Entry 5D3M (X-ray diffraction, 3.30 A resolution); this record covers chains A and D of the 4 polymer chains in the assembly.

Chain A:
Name: Energy-coupling factor transporter ATP-binding protein EcfA1
Source organism: Lactobacillus delbrueckii
Notes: EC 3.6.3.-
UniProtKB: Q1GBJ0 (ECFA1_LACDA); residue numbers follow UniProt; this construct covers 2-280
Amino-acid sequence (298 residues; row label = number of the first residue in the row; numbers below 1 keep their minus sign (Met-17 is residue -17)):
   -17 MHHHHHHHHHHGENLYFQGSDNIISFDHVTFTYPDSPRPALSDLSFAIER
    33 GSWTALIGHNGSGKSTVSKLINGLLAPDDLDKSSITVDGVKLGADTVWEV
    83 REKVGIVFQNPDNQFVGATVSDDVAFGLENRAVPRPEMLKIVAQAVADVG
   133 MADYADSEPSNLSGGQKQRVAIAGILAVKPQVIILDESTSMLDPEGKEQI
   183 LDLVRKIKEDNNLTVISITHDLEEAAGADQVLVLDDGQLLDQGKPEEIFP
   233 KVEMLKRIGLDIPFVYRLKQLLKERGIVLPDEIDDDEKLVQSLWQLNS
Disordered / not traced: -17 to 0
Sequence notes: initiating methionine (-17); expression tag (-16 to 1)
Small-molecule neighbours: AMP-PNP (ANP; phosphoaminophosphonic acid-adenylate ester): Phe13, Thr14, Asn42, Gly43, Ser44, Gly45, Lys46, Ser47, Thr48, Lys51, Gln91, Asp168, Glu169, His202

Chain D:
Name: Energy-coupling factor transporter transmembrane protein EcfT
Source organism: Lactobacillus delbrueckii
UniProtKB: A0A061BSU4 (A0A061BSU4_LACDE); residue numbers follow UniProt; this construct covers 1-265
Amino-acid sequence (265 residues; row label = number of the first residue in the row):
     1 MSKIIIGRYLPGTTFVYRVDPRAKLLTTFYFIIMIFLANNWVSYLVISIF
    51 GLAYVFATGLKARVFWDGVKPMIWMIVFTSLLQTFFMAGGKVYWHWWIFT
   101 LSSEGLINGLYVFIRFAMIILVSTVMTVTTKPLEIADAMEWMLTPLKLFK
   151 VNVGMISLVISIALRFVPTLFDQTVKIMNAQRSRGADFNDGGLVKRAKSV
   201 VPMLVPLFIDSLEVALDLSTAMESRGYKGSEGRTRYRILEWSKVDLIPVA
   251 YCLLLTILMITTRKH
Disordered / not traced: 1-5, 265

How chain A and chain D interact:
Contacting residue pairs - 54 pairs, chain A then chain D:
  Asn54(A) - Ser224(D)
  Leu56(A) - Thr220(D)
  Leu56(A) - Glu223(D)
  Leu56(A) - Ser224(D)
  Trp80(A) - Glu223(D)
  Trp80(A) - Gly226(D)
  Trp80(A) - Tyr227(D)
  Trp80(A) - Lys228(D)
  Arg83(A) - Glu223(D)
  Arg83(A) - Ser224(D)
  Phe90(A) - Thr220(D)
  Phe90(A) - Ala221(D)  hydrophobic
  Asp94(A) - Phe166(D)
  Asn95(A) - Val214(D)
  Asn95(A) - Asp217(D)
  Asn95(A) - Leu218(D)
  Gln96(A) - Asp217(D)  hydrogen bond (side chain-backbone)
  Gln96(A) - Ala221(D)
  Phe97(A) - Phe166(D)
  Phe97(A) - Leu218(D)
  Val98(A) - Met222(D)  hydrophobic
  Gly99(A) - Arg165(D)
  Ala100(A) - Arg165(D)
  Ser103(A) - Tyr236(D)
  Asp104(A) - Arg237(D)  salt bridge
  Asp105(A) - Arg225(D)  salt bridge
  Val106(A) - Arg225(D)  hydrogen bond (backbone-side chain)
  Ala107(A) - Tyr236(D)  hydrophobic
  Phe108(A) - Met222(D)  hydrophobic
  Phe108(A) - Arg225(D)
  Phe108(A) - Tyr227(D)  hydrophobic
  Phe108(A) - Arg233(D)
  Gly109(A) - Arg225(D)
  Glu111(A) - Arg233(D)  salt bridge
  Glu111(A) - Thr234(D)  hydrogen bond (backbone-backbone)
  Glu111(A) - Arg235(D)
  Glu111(A) - Tyr236(D)
  Asn112(A) - Arg225(D)  hydrogen bond (side chain-backbone)
  Asn112(A) - Gly226(D)  hydrogen bond (side chain-backbone)
  Asn112(A) - Tyr227(D)
  Asn112(A) - Arg233(D)  hydrogen bond
  Arg113(A) - Arg225(D)
  Ala114(A) - Gly232(D)
  Ala114(A) - Thr234(D)
  Val115(A) - Thr234(D)  hydrogen bond (backbone-side chain)
  Arg117(A) - Arg235(D)
  Arg117(A) - Tyr236(D)  hydrogen bond (side chain-backbone)
  Arg117(A) - Arg237(D)  hydrogen bond (side chain-backbone)
  Arg117(A) - Ile238(D)
  Met120(A) - Thr234(D)
  Leu121(A) - Tyr236(D)  hydrophobic
  Val124(A) - Tyr236(D)
  Glu140(A) - Leu133(D)
  Gly156(A) - Arg225(D)  hydrogen bond (backbone-side chain)
Interface residues without a listed pair, chain A (31 interface residues in all): Leu110
Interface residues without a listed pair, chain D (23 interface residues in all): Glu213

Summary:
31 residues of chain A and 23 residues of chain D are in contact, with 10 hydrogen bonds and 3 salt bridges.
Among the polar pairs are Asp104(A)-Arg237(D), Asp105(A)-Arg225(D) and Glu111(A)-Arg233(D). Bound to chain A:
AMP-PNP.
Chain A is Energy-coupling factor transporter ATP-binding protein EcfA1 and chain D is Energy-coupling factor
transporter transmembrane protein EcfT, both from Lactobacillus delbrueckii; the structure, Folate ECF
transporter: AMPPNP bound state, was determined by X-ray diffraction, deposited together with 5JSZ and 5D0Y.
